Entry 9BHL (electron microscopy, 2.80 A resolution); this record covers chains A and B of the 4 polymer chains in the assembly.

== Chain A ==
Name: Guanine nucleotide-binding protein G(s) subunit alpha isoforms short
Organism: Homo sapiens
Reference sequence: P63092 (GNAS2_HUMAN); residue numbers follow UniProt; this construct covers 5-64, 204-253, 264-394
Sequence (261 residues; numbered -7 to 394; 141 numbers in that range are skipped by the numbering (no residue carries them; nothing is unmodelled there); the number before each row is that of its first residue; numbers below 1 keep their minus sign (Gly-7 is residue -7)):
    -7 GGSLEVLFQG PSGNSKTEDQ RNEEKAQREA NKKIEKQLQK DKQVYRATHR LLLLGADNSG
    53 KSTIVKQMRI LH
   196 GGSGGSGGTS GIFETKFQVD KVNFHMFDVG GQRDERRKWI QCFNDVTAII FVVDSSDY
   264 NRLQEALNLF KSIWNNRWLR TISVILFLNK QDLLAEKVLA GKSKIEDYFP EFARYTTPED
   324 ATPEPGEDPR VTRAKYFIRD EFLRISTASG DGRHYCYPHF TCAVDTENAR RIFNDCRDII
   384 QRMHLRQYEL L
Disordered / not traced: -7 to 8, 196-200
Construct notes: expression tag (-7 to 4); engineered mutation Asp49 (Gly in P63092), Asn50 (Glu in P63092), Asp249 (Ala in P63092), Asp252 (Ser in P63092), Ala372 (Ile in P63092), Ile375 (Val in P63092); linker (196-203)

== Chain B ==
Name: Guanine nucleotide-binding protein G(I)/G(S)/G(T) subunit beta-1
Organism: Homo sapiens
Reference sequence: P62873 (GBB1_HUMAN); numbering as in UniProt (aligned over 2-340)
Sequence (370 residues; each row starts with the number of its first residue; numbers below 1 keep their minus sign (Met-29 is residue -29)):
   -29 MHHHHHHLEV LFQGPEDQVD PRLIDGKGSS QSELDQLRQE AEQLKNQIRD ARKACADATL
    31 SQITNNIDPV GRIQMRTRRT LRGHLAKIYA MHWGTDSRLL VSASQDGKLI IWDSYTTNKV
    91 HAIPLRSSWV MTCAYAPSGN YVACGGLDNI CSIYNLKTRE GNVRVSRELA GHTGYLSCCR
   151 FLDDNQIVTS SGDTTCALWD IETGQQTTTF TGHTGDVMSL SLAPDTRLFV SGACDASAKL
   211 WDVREGMCRQ TFTGHESDIN AICFFPNGNA FATGSDDATC RLFDLRADQE LMTYSHDNII
   271 CGITSVSFSK SGRLLLAGYD DFNCNVWDAL KADRAGVLAG HDNRVSCLGV TDDGMAVATG
   331 SWDSFLKIWN
Disordered / not traced: -29 to 40
Construct notes: initiating methionine (-29); expression tag (-28 to 1)
Swiss-Prot annotation at these positions:
  - modified residue: Ser2 (N-acetylserine), His266 (Phosphohistidine)

== Chain A / chain B interface ==
Pairs across the interface - 52 pairs, chain A then chain B:
  Gln19(A) with Thr86(B); Asn88(B), hydrogen bond
  Asn23(A) with Asn88(B); Lys89(B), hydrogen bond (side chain-backbone)
  Ile26(A) with Lys89(B); Val90(B); His91(B)
  Glu27(A) with Lys89(B), salt bridge
  Leu30(A) with Lys89(B)
  Asp33(A) with Lys78(B), salt bridge
  Lys34(A) with Leu55(B)
  Tyr37(A) with Leu55(B), hydrogen bond (side chain-backbone); Ala56(B)
  Ser205(A) with Asn119(B)
  Ile207(A) with Trp99(B), hydrophobic; Leu117(B); Asp118(B)
  Glu209(A) with Ser97(B), hydrogen bond; Trp99(B)
  Phe222(A) with Trp99(B)
  Val224(A) with Leu117(B), hydrophobic
  Gly226(A) with Asn119(B), hydrogen bond (backbone-side chain); Thr143(B)
  Gln227(A) with Leu117(B); Asn119(B), hydrogen bond; Gly144(B); Tyr145(B), hydrogen bond (side chain-backbone)
  Arg228(A) with Gly162(B); Thr184(B); Gly185(B); Asp186(B), salt bridge
  Arg232(A) with Cys204(B)
  Lys233(A) with Tyr145(B); Met188(B); Cys204(B); Asn230(B), hydrogen bond; Asp246(B), salt bridge
  Trp234(A) with Tyr145(B), hydrophobic
  Gln236(A) with Arg314(B), hydrogen bond; Trp332(B)
  Cys237(A) with Lys57(B), hydrogen bond (backbone-side chain); Tyr59(B), hydrogen bond; Trp99(B); Met101(B), hydrophobic
  Phe238(A) with Trp99(B), hydrophobic; Leu117(B), hydrophobic
  Asn239(A) with Lys57(B), hydrogen bond; Trp332(B)
  Asp240(A) with Lys57(B), salt bridge
  Arg280(A) with Phe292(B)
  Trp281(A) with Asp290(B); Arg314(B)
Other interface residues (no listed pair), chain A (30 interface residues in all): Ala22, Gly206, Glu230, Val241
Other interface residues (no listed pair), chain B (35 interface residues in all): Gly53, Asp76, Ser98, Thr164

== In short ==
30 residues of chain A and 35 residues of chain B are in contact, with 12 hydrogen bonds and 5 salt bridges.
Among the polar pairs are Glu27(A)-Lys89(B), Asp33(A)-Lys78(B) and Arg228(A)-Asp186(B).
Chain A is Guanine nucleotide-binding protein G(s) subunit alpha isoforms short and chain B is Guanine
nucleotide-binding protein G(I)/G(S)/G(T) subunit beta-1, both from Homo sapiens; the structure, Human proton
sensing receptor GPR65 in complex with miniGs, was determined by electron microscopy together with 9BHM, 9BI6
and 9BIP from the same study.
